6SL5 - chains C and D of the 19 polymer chains in the assembly; structure by electron microscopy, 2.84 A resolution.

Chain C:
Name: Photosystem I iron-sulfur center
From: Dunaliella salina
Notes: EC 1.97.1.12
UniProtKB: D0FXW7 (D0FXW7_DUNSA); numbering as in UniProt (aligned over 2-81)
Chain sequence (80 residues; each row starts with the number of its first residue):
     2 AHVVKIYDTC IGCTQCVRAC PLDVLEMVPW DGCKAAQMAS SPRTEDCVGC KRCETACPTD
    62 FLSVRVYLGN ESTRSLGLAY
Ion coordination: 4Fe-4S cluster Fe site 1: Cys11, Cys14, Cys17, Cys58; 4Fe-4S cluster Fe site 2: Cys21, Cys48, Cys51, Cys54
Ligand contacts:
  - 4Fe-4S cluster (SF4), molecule 1: Val5, Ala20, Cys21, Pro22, Leu23, Val25, Leu26, Cys48, Val49, Gly50, Cys51, Lys52, Arg53, Cys54, Val67
  - 4Fe-4S cluster (SF4), molecule 2: Cys11, Ile12, Gly13, Cys14, Thr15, Gln16, Cys17, Met28, Ala40, Ala57, Cys58, Pro59, Thr60, Ser64, Val65

Chain D:
Name: PsaD
From: Dunaliella salina
Chain sequence (144 residues; row label = number of the first residue in the row):
    69 PWKQPELDPD TPSPIFGGST GGLLRKAQVE EFYVITWESP KEQIFEMPTG GAAIMRKGPN
   129 LLKFARKEQC MALTTQLRSK FRQTPCFYRV YADGKVQYLH PKDGVYPEKV NAGRVGVNQN
   189 MRSIGKNVDP IK
  200A V
   201 VKFTGSAPFE I
Unresolved in the structure: 200A

Chain C / chain D interface:
Pairs across the interface (64; chain C residue first):
  Val5(C) - Asn186(D)
  Lys6(C) - Asn186(D)  hydrogen bond
  Lys6(C) - Asn188(D)
  Ile7(C) - Asn186(D)  hydrogen bond (backbone-backbone)
  Ile7(C) - Gln187(D)
  Ile7(C) - Asn188(D)  hydrogen bond (backbone-backbone)
  Tyr8(C) - Asn188(D)
  Tyr8(C) - Arg190(D)
  Tyr8(C) - Ser191(D)
  Tyr8(C) - Ile192(D)
  Tyr8(C) - Asn195(D)  hydrogen bond
  Tyr8(C) - Phe209(D)
  Asp9(C) - Asn188(D)  hydrogen bond (backbone-backbone)
  Asp9(C) - Met189(D)
  Asp9(C) - Arg190(D)  hydrogen bond (backbone-backbone)
  Asp9(C) - Ser191(D)  hydrogen bond (side chain-backbone)
  Arg19(C) - Glu176(D)  salt bridge
  Pro22(C) - Met139(D)
  Leu23(C) - Lys135(D)  hydrogen bond (backbone-side chain)
  Leu23(C) - Glu136(D)
  Asp24(C) - Lys135(D)
  Asp24(C) - Met139(D)
  Asp24(C) - Leu167(D)
  Asp24(C) - His168(D)  salt bridge
  Asp24(C) - Pro175(D)
  Glu27(C) - Pro175(D)
  Glu27(C) - Arg182(D)  salt bridge
  Glu27(C) - Val183(D)
  Met28(C) - Pro175(D)
  Met28(C) - Lys177(D)
  Met28(C) - Val178(D)
  Met28(C) - Arg182(D)  hydrogen bond (backbone-side chain)
  Val29(C) - Arg182(D)
  Val29(C) - Val183(D)
  Val29(C) - Gly184(D)
  Pro30(C) - Val178(D)
  Pro30(C) - Arg182(D)
  Gln38(C) - Val178(D)
  Met39(C) - Gln187(D)
  Ala40(C) - Gln187(D)
  Ser41(C) - Gly184(D)
  Ser41(C) - Val185(D)  hydrogen bond (side chain-backbone)
  Ser42(C) - Val185(D)  hydrogen bond (backbone-backbone)
  Ser42(C) - Asn186(D)  hydrogen bond
  Pro43(C) - Val185(D)  hydrophobic
  Thr45(C) - Asn186(D)  hydrogen bond
  Asp47(C) - Lys135(D)  salt bridge
  Asp47(C) - Arg157(D)  salt bridge
  Phe62(C) - Ile192(D)  hydrophobic
  Leu63(C) - Ile192(D)
  Arg66(C) - Ile192(D)
  Tyr68(C) - Phe209(D)
  Thr74(C) - Lys94(D)
  Thr74(C) - Glu98(D)
  Arg75(C) - Glu99(D)  salt bridge
  Arg75(C) - Tyr101(D)
  Arg75(C) - Arg157(D)
  Gly78(C) - Arg134(D)
  Leu79(C) - Lys94(D)  hydrogen bond (backbone-side chain)
  Leu79(C) - Arg134(D)
  Ala80(C) - Lys94(D)
  Ala80(C) - Arg134(D)
  Tyr81(C) - Leu92(D)  hydrophobic
  Tyr81(C) - Lys94(D)
Other interface residues (no listed pair), chain C (40 interface residues in all): Val4, Thr10, Thr15, Val18, Leu26, Trp31, Arg44, Val49, Arg53
Other interface residues (no listed pair), chain D (35 interface residues in all): Ala133, Gln137, Tyr159, Lys170, Ala180, Glu210

In short:
The interface between chain C and chain D involves 40 residues on one side and 35 on the other, with 14
hydrogen bonds and 6 salt bridges. Among the polar pairs are Arg19(C)-Glu176(D), Asp24(C)-His168(D) and
Glu27(C)-Arg182(D). Bound to chain C: 4Fe-4S cluster.
Here chain C is Photosystem I iron-sulfur center and chain D is PsaD, both from Dunaliella salina. Entry 6SL5
(Dunaliella Photosystem I Supercomplex) was determined by electron microscopy (same publication as 6YXR).
